PDB entry 7ADE | electron microscopy, 4.20 A resolution (low resolution: residue-level contacts below are approximate; hydrogen-bond / salt-bridge calls are withheld) | chains W and Y of the 15 polymer chains in the assembly

== Chain W ==
Molecule: DNA-directed RNA polymerase subunit omega
From: Escherichia coli
Notes: EC 2.7.7.6
UniProt: P0A800 (RPOZ_ECOLI); residues 1-91 here = UniProt positions 1-91
Amino-acid sequence (91 residues; each row starts with the number of its first residue):
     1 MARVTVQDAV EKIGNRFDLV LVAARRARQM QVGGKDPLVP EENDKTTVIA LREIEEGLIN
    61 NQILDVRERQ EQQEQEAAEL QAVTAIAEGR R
Disordered / not traced: 1, 81-91

== Chain Y ==
Molecule: DNA-directed RNA polymerase subunit beta'
From: Escherichia coli
Notes: EC 2.7.7.6
UniProt: C3SIA2 (C3SIA2_ECOLX); residue numbers follow UniProt; this construct covers 1-1407
Amino-acid sequence (1416 residues; each row starts with the number of its first residue):
     1 MKDLLKFLKA QTKTEEFDAI KIALASPDMI RSWSFGEVKK PETINYRTFK PERDGLFCAR
    61 IFGPVKDYEC LCGKYKRLKH RGVICEKCGV EVTQTKVRRE RMGHIELASP TAHIWFLKSL
   121 PSRIGLLLDM PLRDIERVLY FESYVVIEGG MTNLERQQIL TEEQYLDALE EFGDEFDAKM
   181 GAEAIQALLK SMDLEQECEQ LREELNETNS ETKRKKLTKR IKLLEAFVQS GNKPEWMILT
   241 VLPVLPPDLR PLVPLDGGRF ATSDLNDLYR RVINRNNRLK RLLDLAAPDI IVRNEKRMLQ
   301 EAVDALLDNG RRGRAITGSN KRPLKSLADM IKGKQGRFRQ NLLGKRVDYS GRSVITVGPY
   361 LRLHQCGLPK KMALELFKPF IYGKLELRGL ATTIKAAKKM VEREEAVVWD ILDEVIREHP
   421 VLLNRAPTLH RLGIQAFEPV LIEGKAIQLH PLVCAAYNAD FDGDQMAVHV PLTLEAQLEA
   481 RALMMSTNNI LSPANGEPII VPSQDVVLGL YYMTRDCVNA KGEGMVLTGP KEAERLYRSG
   541 LASLHARVKV RITEYEKDAN GELVAKTSLK DTTVGRAILW MIVPKGLPYS IVNQALGKKA
   601 ISKMLNTCYR ILGLKPTVIF ADQIMYTGFA YAARSGASVG IDDMVIPEKK HEIISEAEAE
   661 VAEIQEQFQS GLVTAGERYN KVIDIWAAAN DRVSKAMMDN LQTETVINRD GQEEKQVSFN
   721 SIYMMADSGA RGSAAQIRQL AGMRGLMAKP DGSIIETPIT ANFREGLNVL QYFISTHGAR
   781 KGLADTALKT ANSGYLTRRL VDVAQDLVVT EDDCGTHEGI MMTPVIEGGD VKEPLRDRVL
   841 GRVTAEDVLK PGTADILVPR NTLLHEQWCD LLEENSVDAV KVRSVVSCDT DFGVCAHCYG
   901 RDLARGHIIN KGEAIGVIAA QSIGEPGTQL TMRTFHIGGA ASRAAAESSI QVKNKGSIKL
   961 SNVKSVVNSS GKLVITSRNT ELKLIDEFGR TKESYKVPYG AVLAKGDGEQ VAGGETVANW
  1021 DPHTMPVITE VSGFVRFTDM IDGQTITRQT DELTGLSSLV VLDSAERTAG GKDLRPALKI
  1081 VDAQGNDVLI PGTDMPAQYF LPGKAIVQLE DGVQISSGDT LARIPQESGG TKDITGGLPR
  1141 VADLFEARRP KEPAILAEIS GIVSFGKETK GKRRLVITPV DGSDPYEEMI PKWRQLNVFE
  1201 GERVERGDVI SDGPEAPHDI LRLRGVHAVT RYIVNEVQDV YRLQGVKIND KHIEVIVRQM
  1261 LRKATIVNAG SSDFLEGEQV EYSRVKIANR ELEANGKVGA TYSRDLLGIT KASLATESFI
  1321 SAASFQETTR VLTEAAVAGK RDELRGLKEN VIVGRLIPAG TGYAYHQDRM RRRAAGEAPA
  1381 APQVTAEDAS ASLAELLNAG LGGSDNELEV HHHHHH
Disordered / not traced: 1-15, 310-324, 1374-1416
Sequence notes: expression tag (1408-1416)
Bound ions: Zn2+ site 1: Cys-70, Cys-72, Cys-85; Mg2+: Asp-460, Asp-462, Asp-464; Zn2+ site 2: Cys-814, Cys-888, Cys-895, Cys-898
From the paper describing this entry:
  - mutagenesis - C72H, C85H, E86K: decreased growth in response to rhoY80C

== Chain W / chain Y interface ==
Residue-residue contacts - 41 pairs, chain W then chain Y:
  Ala-2(W) / Glu-418(Y)
  Arg-3(W) / Glu-418(Y)
  Arg-3(W) / Glu-438(Y)
  Val-4(W) / Arg-362(Y)
  Val-4(W) / His-364(Y)
  Val-4(W) / Thr-487(Y)
  Thr-5(W) / Lys-615(Y)
  Val-6(W) / Ala-482(Y)
  Val-6(W) / Asn-488(Y)
  Val-10(W) / His-907(Y)
  Asn-15(W) / Asn-910(Y)
  Asn-15(W) / Lys-911(Y)
  Arg-16(W) / Leu-483(Y)
  Arg-16(W) / Arg-905(Y)
  Arg-16(W) / His-907(Y)
  Arg-16(W) / Asn-910(Y)
  Phe-17(W) / Lys-911(Y)
  Phe-17(W) / Gly-912(Y)
  Phe-17(W) / Glu-913(Y)
  Phe-17(W) / Ala-1359(Y)
  Phe-17(W) / Gly-1360(Y)
  Phe-17(W) / Thr-1361(Y)
  Val-20(W) / Leu-478(Y)
  Val-20(W) / Glu-479(Y)
  Val-20(W) / Thr-1361(Y)
  Leu-21(W) / Ala-1364(Y)
  Ala-23(W) / Leu-478(Y)
  Ala-24(W) / Glu-475(Y)
  Ala-24(W) / Leu-478(Y)
  Ala-27(W) / Leu-474(Y)
  Arg-28(W) / Leu-474(Y)
  Asn-43(W) / Arg-417(Y)
  Lys-45(W) / Glu-414(Y)
  Lys-45(W) / Val-415(Y)
  Lys-45(W) / Glu-418(Y)
  Lys-45(W) / His-419(Y)
  Thr-47(W) / Glu-418(Y)
  Thr-47(W) / Leu-474(Y)
  Thr-47(W) / Leu-478(Y)
  Thr-47(W) / Arg-481(Y)
  Leu-51(W) / Leu-478(Y)
Interface residues without a listed pair, chain W (27 interface residues in all): Gln-7, Asp-8, Gly-14, Arg-25, Glu-42, Asp-44, Thr-46, Val-48
Interface residues without a listed pair, chain Y (33 interface residues in all): Gln-477, Leu-614, Val-618, Tyr-1365, Asp-1368

== In short ==
27 residues of chain W face 33 of chain Y across their interface. Cys-70(Y), Cys-72(Y) and Cys-85(Y) form the
Zn2+ site 1. Asp-460(Y), Asp-462(Y) and Asp-464(Y) coordinate Mg2+. From the paper: C72H, C85H and E86K of
chain Y reduce growth in response to rhoY80C.
Here chain W is DNA-directed RNA polymerase subunit omega and chain Y is DNA-directed RNA polymerase subunit
beta', both from Escherichia coli. Entry 7ADE (Transcription termination complex IVa) was determined by
electron microscopy, deposited together with 6Z9P, 6Z9Q, 6Z9R, 6Z9S, 6Z9T, 7ADB, 7ADC and 7ADD.
